Entry 4QNV (X-ray diffraction, 2.64 A resolution); this record covers chain A.

# Chain A
Protein: tRNA (mo5U34)-methyltransferase
From: Escherichia coli
Notes: EC 2.1.1.-
UniProt: A1AC32 (CMOB_ECOK1); numbering as in UniProt (aligned over 1-323)
Amino-acid sequence (323 residues; each row starts with the number of its first residue):
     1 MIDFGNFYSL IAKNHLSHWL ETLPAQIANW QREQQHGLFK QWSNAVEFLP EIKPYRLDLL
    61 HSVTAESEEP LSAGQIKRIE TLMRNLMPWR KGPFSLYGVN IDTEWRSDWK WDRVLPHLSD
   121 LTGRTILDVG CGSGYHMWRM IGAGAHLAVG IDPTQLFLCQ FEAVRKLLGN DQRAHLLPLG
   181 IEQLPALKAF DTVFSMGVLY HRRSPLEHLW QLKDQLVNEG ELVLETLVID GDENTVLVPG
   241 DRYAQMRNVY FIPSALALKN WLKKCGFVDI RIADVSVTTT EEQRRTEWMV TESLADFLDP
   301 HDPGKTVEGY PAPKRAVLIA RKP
Unresolved in the structure: 36-37
Small-molecule neighbours: carboxy-S-adenosylmethionine (GEK; (2S)-4-[{[(2S,3S,4R,5R)-5-(6-amino-9H-purin-9-yl)-3,4-dihydroxytetrahydrofuran-2-yl]methyl}(carboxylatomethyl)sulfonio] -2-ammoniobutanoate): Lys91, Trp105, Lys110, Val129, Gly130, Cys131, Gly132, His136, Ile151, Asp152, Pro153, Thr154, Phe157, Leu179, Gly180, Ile181, Glu182, Met196, Gly197, Val198, Tyr200, Arg202, Glu225, Arg315
Reported in the primary citation:
  - binding site for carboxy-S-adenosylmethionine: Lys91, Lys110, Gly130, Asp152, Thr154, Glu182, Met196, Gly197, Tyr200, Arg315
  - binding site for phosphate ion: Arg202, His208
  - mutagenesis - K91A: abolished catalytic activity on Cx-SAM
  - mutagenesis - K91A: unchanged catalytic activity on SAM
  - mutagenesis - K91A, Y200A (4-5-fold), R315A (4-5-fold): decreased binding to carboxy-S-adenosylmethionine
  - mutagenesis - K91A: increased binding to SAM
  - mutagenesis - E104A, H201A: unchanged catalytic activity
  - mutagenesis - K91A: abolished catalytic activity on carboxy-S-adenosylmethionine
  - mutagenesis - Y200A, R315A: unchanged catalytic activity on carboxy-S-adenosylmethionine

# Summary
Bound to chain A: carboxy-S-adenosylmethionine. The paper reports a binding site for
carboxy-S-adenosylmethionine at Lys91, Lys110 and Gly130 among others; K91A, Y200A and R315A reduce binding to
carboxy-S-adenosylmethionine; 5 substitutions were tested in all.
Chain A is tRNA (mo5U34)-methyltransferase (Escherichia coli); the structure, Crystal structure of Cx-SAM
bound CmoB from E. coli in P6122, was determined by X-ray diffraction together with 4QNX from the same study.
